PDB entry 1M1Z | X-ray diffraction, 1.95 A resolution | chain A

Chain A:
Name: Beta-lactam synthetase
From: Streptomyces clavuligerus
UniProt: Q9R8E3 (BLS_STRCL); residues 1-513 here = UniProt positions 1-513
Chain sequence (513 residues; numbered 1 to 513; the number before each row is that of its first residue):
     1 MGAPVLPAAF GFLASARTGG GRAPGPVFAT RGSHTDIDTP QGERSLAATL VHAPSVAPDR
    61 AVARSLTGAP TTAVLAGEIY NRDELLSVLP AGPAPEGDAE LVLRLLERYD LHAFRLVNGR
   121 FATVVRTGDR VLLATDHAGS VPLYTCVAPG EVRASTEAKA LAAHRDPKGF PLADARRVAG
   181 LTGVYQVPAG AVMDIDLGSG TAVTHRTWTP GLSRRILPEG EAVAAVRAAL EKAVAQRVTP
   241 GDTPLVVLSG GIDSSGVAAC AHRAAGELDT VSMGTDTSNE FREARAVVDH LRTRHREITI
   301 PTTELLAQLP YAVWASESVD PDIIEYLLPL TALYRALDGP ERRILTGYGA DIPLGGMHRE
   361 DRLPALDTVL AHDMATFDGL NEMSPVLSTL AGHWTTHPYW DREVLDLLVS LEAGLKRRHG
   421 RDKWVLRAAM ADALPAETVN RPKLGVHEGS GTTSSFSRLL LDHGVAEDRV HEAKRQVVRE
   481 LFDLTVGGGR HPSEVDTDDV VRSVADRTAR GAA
Disordered / not traced: 1-2, 21-24, 165-169, 444-453, 468-472, 507-513
From the paper describing this entry:
  - contacts within the chain: Tyr348-Glu382 (hydrogen bond)
  - catalytic residues: Tyr348, Glu382, Lys443 (proposed by the authors, not directly observed)

Summary:
From the paper: catalytic residues Tyr348, Glu382 and Lys443; contacts within the chain involving Tyr348 and
Glu382.
Chain A is Beta-lactam synthetase (Streptomyces clavuligerus); the structure, Beta-lactam synthetase apo
enzyme, was determined by X-ray diffraction, deposited together with 1MB9, 1MBZ and 1MC1.
